6IST - chains C and D of the 4 polymer chains in the assembly; structure by X-ray diffraction, 1.75 A resolution.

Chain C:
Name: Lysin
From: Enterococcus phage IMEEF1
UniProt: S5MRN1 (S5MRN1_9CAUD); numbering as in UniProt; present here: 1-25, 28-119, 122-237
Sequence (237 residues; numbered 1 to 237 plus 2 insertion-coded residues; 2 numbers in that range are skipped by the numbering (no residue carries them; nothing is unmodelled there); the number before each row is that of its first residue):
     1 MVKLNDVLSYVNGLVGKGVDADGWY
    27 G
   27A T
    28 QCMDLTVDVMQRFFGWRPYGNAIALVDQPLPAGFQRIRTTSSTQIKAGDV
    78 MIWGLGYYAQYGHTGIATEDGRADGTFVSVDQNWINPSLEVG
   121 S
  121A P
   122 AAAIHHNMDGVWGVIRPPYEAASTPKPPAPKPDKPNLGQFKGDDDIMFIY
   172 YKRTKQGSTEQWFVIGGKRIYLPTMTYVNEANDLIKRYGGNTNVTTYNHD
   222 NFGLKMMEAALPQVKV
Not modelled in the structure: 144-167
Ion coordination: Ca2+: Asp20, Asp22, Trp24, Gly27, Asp31
Reported in the primary citation:
  - catalytic residues: Cys29, His90, Asn110
  - Ca2+ coordination: Asp20, Asp22, Trp24, Gly27, Asp31
  - mutagenesis - C29A, H90A, N110A: decreased catalytic activity
  - mutagenesis - F184R/Y218A: abolished growth
  - mutagenesis - R190E: abolished catalytic activity

Chain D:
Name: Lysin
From: Enterococcus phage IMEEF1
UniProt: S5MRN1 (S5MRN1_9CAUD); residues 168-237 here = UniProt positions 168-237
Sequence (70 residues; row label = number of the first residue in the row):
   168 MFIYYKRTKQGSTEQWFVIGGKRIYLPTMTYVNEANDLIKRYGGNTNVTT
   218 YNHDNFGLKMMEAALPQVKV
Reported in the primary citation:
  - self-association interface (contacts with another copy of this molecule): Met228

Chain C / chain D interface:
Contacting residue pairs (31):
  Arg44(C) with Arg208(D)
  Phe169(C) with Tyr209(D), hydrophobic
  Tyr171(C) with Tyr209(D)
  Asn212(C) with Arg208(D); Tyr209(D); Gly210(D)
  Asn214(C) with Arg208(D); Tyr209(D)
  Thr216(C) with Arg208(D)
  Tyr218(C) with Leu205(D); Arg208(D), hydrogen bond; Tyr209(D), hydrogen bond
  Asn222(C) with Glu201(D), hydrogen bond
  Phe223(C) with Thr197(D); Tyr198(D); Glu201(D)
  Gly224(C) with Glu201(D); Leu205(D)
  Met227(C) with Phe184(D), hydrophobic; Ile191(D), hydrophobic; Leu193(D), hydrophobic; Tyr198(D); Ala202(D); Val237(D)
  Met228(C) with Ile186(D), hydrophobic; Leu205(D), hydrophobic
  Ala230(C) with Val235(D); Lys236(D)
  Ala231(C) with Ile186(D); Lys189(D), hydrogen bond (backbone-side chain)
  Leu232(C) with Gly187(D)
Also at the interface, not in a pair above, chain C (17 interface residues in all): Lys226, Pro233

Overview:
The chain C/chain D interface involves 17 residues from each chain; the contacts include 4 hydrogen bonds.
Polar pairs include Tyr218(C)-Arg208(D), Tyr218(C)-Tyr209(D) and Asn222(C)-Glu201(D). Asp20(C), Asp22(C),
Trp24(C), Gly27(C) and Asp31(C) coordinate Ca2+. From the paper: catalytic residues Cys29(C), His90(C) and
Asn110(C); C29A, H90A and N110A of chain C reduce catalytic activity; 5 substitutions were tested in all.
Here chain C is Lysin and chain D is Lysin, both from Enterococcus phage IMEEF1. Entry 6IST (Crystal structure
of a wild type endolysin LysIME-EF1) was determined by X-ray diffraction together with 6L00 from the same
study.
